Entry 8S53 (X-ray diffraction, 1.60 A resolution); this record covers chain A.

# Chain A
Name: Steroid C26-monooxygenase
Source organism: Mycobacterium tuberculosis H37Rv
Notes: EC 1.14.15.28
Reference sequence: P9WPL5 (CP142_MYCTU); residues 1-398 here = UniProt positions 1-398
Chain sequence (418 residues; each row starts with the number of its first residue; numbers below 1 keep their minus sign (Met-19 is residue -19)):
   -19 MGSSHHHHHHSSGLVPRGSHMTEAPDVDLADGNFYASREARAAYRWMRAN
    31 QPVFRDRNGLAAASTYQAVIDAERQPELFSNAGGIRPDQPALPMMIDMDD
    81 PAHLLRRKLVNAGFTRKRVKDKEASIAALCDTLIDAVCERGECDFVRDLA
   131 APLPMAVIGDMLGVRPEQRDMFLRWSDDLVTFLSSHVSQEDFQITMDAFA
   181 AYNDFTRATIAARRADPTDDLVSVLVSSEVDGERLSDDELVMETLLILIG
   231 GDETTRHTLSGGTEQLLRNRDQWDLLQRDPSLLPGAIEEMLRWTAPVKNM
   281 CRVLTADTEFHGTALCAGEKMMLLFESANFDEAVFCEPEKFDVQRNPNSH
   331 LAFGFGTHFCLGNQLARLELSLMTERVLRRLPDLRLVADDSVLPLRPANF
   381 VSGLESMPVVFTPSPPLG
Unresolved in the structure: -19 to 2, 398
Construct notes: initiating methionine (-19); expression tag (-18 to 0)
Bound ions: heme Fe: Cys340 (together with 4-benzylpyridine)
Ligand contacts:
  - 4-benzylpyridine (3QO), molecule 1: Ile65, Met74, Ile76, Leu163, Leu226, Ile229, Gly230, Thr234, Val277, Met280, Cys340, Phe380
  - 4-benzylpyridine (3QO), molecule 2: Leu72, Met74, Leu159, Phe162, Leu163, Thr175, Met176, Phe179, Leu225, Ile229
  - heme (HEM): Glu53, Met75, Ile76, His83, Arg87, Phe94, Ile138, Leu226, Ile227, Gly230, Gly231, Thr234, Thr235, Thr238, Leu271, Pro276, Val277, Met280, Arg282, Phe305, Ala332, Phe333, Gly334, Phe335, Thr337, His338, Phe339, Cys340, Leu341, Gly342, Leu345, Ala346
Swiss-Prot annotation at these positions:
  - binding site (heme): Cys340
From the paper describing this entry:
  - binding site for 4-benzylpyridine: Met74, Met280

# Summary
Bound to chain A: 4-benzylpyridine and heme. Curated annotation (UniProt) lists heme-binding residue Cys340.
From the paper: a binding site for 4-benzylpyridine at Met74 and Met280.
Chain A is Steroid C26-monooxygenase (Mycobacterium tuberculosis H37Rv); the structure, X-ray crystal
structure of CYP142 from Mycobacterium tuberculosis in complex with a fragment bound in two ..., was
determined by X-ray diffraction (same publication as 8S4M, 7ZGL, 7ZIC, 7QQ7 and 7P5T).
